PDB entry 4NCG | X-ray diffraction, 2.58 A resolution | chains A and B

# Chain A
Protein: Reverse transcriptase/ribonuclease H
Organism: Human immunodeficiency virus 1
Notes: EC 2.7.7.49, 2.7.7.7, 3.1.26.13, 3.1.13.2; fragment: HIV-1 Reverse Transcriptase p66
UniProt: P04585 (POL_HV1H2); residues 1-560 here correspond to UniProt positions 588-1147 (UniProt number = residue number + 587)
Sequence (563 residues; row label = number of the first residue in the row; numbers below 1 keep their minus sign (Met-2 is residue -2)):
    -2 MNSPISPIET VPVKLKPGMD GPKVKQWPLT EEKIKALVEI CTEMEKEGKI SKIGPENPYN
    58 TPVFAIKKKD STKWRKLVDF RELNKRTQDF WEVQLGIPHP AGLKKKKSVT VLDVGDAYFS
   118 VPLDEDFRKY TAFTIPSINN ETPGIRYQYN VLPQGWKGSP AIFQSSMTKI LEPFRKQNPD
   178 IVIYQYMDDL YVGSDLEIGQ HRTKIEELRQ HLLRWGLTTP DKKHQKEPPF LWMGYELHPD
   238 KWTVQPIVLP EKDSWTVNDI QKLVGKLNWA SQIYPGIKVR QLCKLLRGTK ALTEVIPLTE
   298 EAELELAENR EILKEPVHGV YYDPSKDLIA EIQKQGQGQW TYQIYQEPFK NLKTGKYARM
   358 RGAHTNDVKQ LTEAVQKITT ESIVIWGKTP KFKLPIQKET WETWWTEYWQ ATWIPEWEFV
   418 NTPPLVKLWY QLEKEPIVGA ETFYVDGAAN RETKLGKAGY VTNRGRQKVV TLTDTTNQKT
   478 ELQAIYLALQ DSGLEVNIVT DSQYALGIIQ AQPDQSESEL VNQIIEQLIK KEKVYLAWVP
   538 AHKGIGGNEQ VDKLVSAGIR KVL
Not modelled in the structure: -2 to 0, 66-68, 557-560
Sequence notes: expression tag (-2 to 0)
Residues lining bound ligands: Doravirine (2KW; 3-chloro-5-({1-[(4-methyl-5-oxo-4,5-dihydro-1H-1,2,4-triazol-3-yl)methyl]-2-oxo-4-(trifluoromethyl)-1,2-dihydropyridin-3-yl}oxy)benzonitrile): Pro95, Leu100, Lys101, Lys102, Lys103, Val106, Val108, Val179, Tyr181, Tyr188, Val189, Gly190, Pro225, Phe227, Trp229, Leu234, His235, Pro236, Tyr318
Swiss-Prot annotation at these positions:
  - region: Phe227 to His235 (RT 'primer grip')
  - motif: Trp398 to Trp414 (Tryptophan repeat motif)
  - binding site (Mg(2+)): Asp110, Asp185, Asp186, Asp443, Glu478, Asp498, Asp549
  - site: Trp401 (Essential for RT p66/p51 heterodimerization), Trp414 (Essential for RT p66/p51 heterodimerization), Phe440, Tyr441 (Cleavage), Leu560 (Cleavage)

# Chain B
Protein: p51 RT
Organism: Human immunodeficiency virus 1
Notes: EC 2.7.7.49, 2.7.7.7, 3.1.26.13, 3.1.13.2; fragment: HIV-1 Reverse Transcriptase p51
UniProt: P04585 (POL_HV1H2); residues -2 to 440 here correspond to UniProt positions 585-1027 (UniProt number = residue number + 587)
Sequence (443 residues; numbered -2 to 440; the number before each row is that of its first residue; numbers below 1 keep their minus sign (Met-2 is residue -2)):
    -2 MNSPISPIET VPVKLKPGMD GPKVKQWPLT EEKIKALVEI CTEMEKEGKI SKIGPENPYN
    58 TPVFAIKKKD STKWRKLVDF RELNKRTQDF WEVQLGIPHP AGLKKKKSVT VLDVGDAYFS
   118 VPLDEDFRKY TAFTIPSINN ETPGIRYQYN VLPQGWKGSP AIFQSSMTKI LEPFRKQNPD
   178 IVIYQYMDDL YVGSDLEIGQ HRTKIEELRQ HLLRWGLTTP DKKHQKEPPF LWMGYELHPD
   238 KWTVQPIVLP EKDSWTVNDI QKLVGKLNWA SQIYPGIKVR QLCKLLRGTK ALTEVIPLTE
   298 EAELELAENR EILKEPVHGV YYDPSKDLIA EIQKQGQGQW TYQIYQEPFK NLKTGKYARM
   358 RGAHTNDVKQ LTEAVQKITT ESIVIWGKTP KFKLPIQKET WETWWTEYWQ ATWIPEWEFV
   418 NTPPLVKLWY QLEKEPIVGA ETF
Not modelled in the structure: -2 to 5, 66-67, 216-231, 357-361, 431-440
Sequence notes: engineered mutation Met-2 (Leu585 in P04585), Ser0 (Phe587 in P04585)
Swiss-Prot annotation at these positions:
  - region: Phe227 to His235 (RT 'primer grip')
  - motif: Trp398 to Trp414 (Tryptophan repeat motif)
  - binding site (Mg(2+)): Asp110, Asp185, Asp186
  - site: Trp401 (Essential for RT p66/p51 heterodimerization), Trp414 (Essential for RT p66/p51 heterodimerization), Phe440 (Cleavage)

# How chain A and chain B interact
Pairs across the interface (125; chain A residue first):
  Val8(A) - Pro52(B)
  Val8(A) - Glu53(B)
  Pro9(A) - Glu53(B)
  Gln85(A) - Glu53(B)  hydrogen bond (side chain-backbone)
  Asp86(A) - Lys20(B)  salt bridge
  Asp86(A) - Pro55(B)
  Phe87(A) - Pro52(B)
  Phe87(A) - Pro55(B)
  Trp88(A) - Pro52(B)  hydrogen bond (backbone-backbone)
  Trp88(A) - Asn54(B)
  Trp88(A) - Pro55(B)
  Trp88(A) - Asn57(B)
  Trp88(A) - Thr131(B)
  Trp88(A) - Arg143(B)
  Leu92(A) - Gln23(B)
  Leu92(A) - Asn137(B)
  Gly93(A) - Asn137(B)
  Ile94(A) - Asn137(B)
  Pro95(A) - Asn136(B)
  His96(A) - Asn136(B)  hydrogen bond (backbone-side chain)
  Gly99(A) - Asn136(B)
  Ala158(A) - Pro52(B)  hydrophobic
  Ile159(A) - Pro52(B)  hydrophobic
  Gln161(A) - Pro140(B)
  Ser162(A) - Pro52(B)
  Thr165(A) - Pro140(B)
  Arg172(A) - Thr139(B)
  Val179(A) - Glu138(B)
  Ile180(A) - Glu138(B)
  Tyr181(A) - Asn136(B)  hydrogen bond
  Tyr181(A) - Glu138(B)
  Gln182(A) - Glu138(B)  hydrogen bond (backbone-backbone)
  Gln182(A) - Pro140(B)
  Arg358(A) - Gln394(B)  hydrogen bond
  Arg358(A) - Glu396(B)  salt bridge
  Glu370(A) - Gln394(B)
  Gln373(A) - Thr397(B)
  Gln373(A) - Trp401(B)  hydrogen bond
  Thr376(A) - Thr400(B)
  Thr376(A) - Trp401(B)
  Thr377(A) - Thr400(B)
  Ile380(A) - Pro25(B)
  Ile380(A) - Leu26(B)
  Ile380(A) - Thr27(B)
  Val381(A) - Pro25(B)  hydrophobic
  Val381(A) - Ile135(B)
  Val381(A) - Asn136(B)  hydrogen bond (backbone-backbone)
  Ile382(A) - Ile135(B)
  Ile382(A) - Asn136(B)
  Trp383(A) - Ile135(B)
  Gly384(A) - Thr27(B)
  Gly384(A) - Glu28(B)  hydrogen bond (backbone-backbone)
  Gly384(A) - Ile135(B)
  Trp402(A) - Lys331(B)  hydrogen bond (backbone-side chain)
  Trp402(A) - Asp364(B)
  Tyr405(A) - Lys331(B)  hydrogen bond (backbone-side chain)
  Trp406(A) - Lys331(B)
  Trp406(A) - Val417(B)
  Trp406(A) - Asn418(B)
  Trp406(A) - Thr419(B)
  Gln407(A) - Lys331(B)  hydrogen bond (backbone-side chain)
  Gln407(A) - Pro392(B)
  Gln407(A) - Ile393(B)
  Gln407(A) - Gln394(B)
  Gln407(A) - Asn418(B)
  Ala408(A) - Trp337(B)  hydrophobic
  Ala408(A) - Asp364(B)
  Ala408(A) - Pro392(B)  hydrogen bond (backbone-backbone)
  Ala408(A) - Ile393(B)
  Thr409(A) - Asp364(B)  hydrogen bond (backbone-side chain)
  Trp410(A) - Asn363(B)
  Trp410(A) - Val365(B)  hydrophobic
  Trp410(A) - Trp401(B)
  Pro412(A) - Trp401(B)  hydrophobic
  Glu432(A) - Asn255(B)
  Pro433(A) - Asn255(B)
  Pro433(A) - Leu289(B)  hydrophobic
  Pro433(A) - Thr290(B)
  Ile434(A) - Thr290(B)
  Val435(A) - Thr290(B)
  Thr439(A) - Lys287(B)
  Thr439(A) - Ala288(B)
  Thr439(A) - Leu289(B)
  Tyr441(A) - Val254(B)
  Tyr441(A) - Gln258(B)  hydrogen bond
  Tyr441(A) - Thr286(B)
  Tyr441(A) - Lys287(B)  hydrogen bond (side chain-backbone)
  Tyr441(A) - Leu289(B)
  Val458(A) - Thr286(B)
  Thr459(A) - Thr286(B)  hydrogen bond (backbone-side chain)
  Asn460(A) - Thr286(B)  hydrogen bond (backbone-side chain)
  Asn460(A) - Lys287(B)
  Asn460(A) - Ala288(B)
  Asn494(A) - Leu289(B)
  Val496(A) - Leu289(B)  hydrophobic
  Gln500(A) - Pro420(B)
  Gln500(A) - Pro421(B)
  Gln500(A) - Leu422(B)
  Leu503(A) - Pro421(B)  hydrophobic
  Leu503(A) - Leu422(B)  hydrophobic
  Gly504(A) - Pro421(B)
  Gln507(A) - Pro421(B)
  Tyr532(A) - Asn255(B)  hydrogen bond
  Tyr532(A) - Lys259(B)  hydrogen bond
  Tyr532(A) - Leu289(B)  hydrophobic
  Ala534(A) - Lys259(B)
  Trp535(A) - Leu422(B)  hydrophobic
  Trp535(A) - Trp426(B)  hydrophobic
  Val536(A) - Gln258(B)
  Pro537(A) - Gly262(B)
  Pro537(A) - Asn265(B)
  Lys540(A) - Asn265(B)  hydrogen bond
  Lys540(A) - Cys280(B)
  Gly541(A) - Arg284(B)
  Ile542(A) - Val261(B)  hydrophobic
  Ile542(A) - Leu283(B)  hydrophobic
  Gly543(A) - Leu283(B)  hydrogen bond (backbone-backbone)
  Gly543(A) - Arg284(B)
  Gly543(A) - Gly285(B)
  Gly544(A) - Gly285(B)  hydrogen bond (backbone-backbone)
  Gly544(A) - Thr286(B)
  Glu546(A) - Arg284(B)  salt bridge
  Gln547(A) - Arg284(B)
  Gln547(A) - Gly285(B)
  Gln547(A) - Thr286(B)
Interface residues without a listed pair, chain A (73 interface residues in all): Gln91, Leu100, Glu169, Thr386, Thr403, Glu404
Interface residues without a listed pair, chain B (60 interface residues in all): Lys49, Tyr56, Gly333, Leu368, Tyr405, Lys424

# In short
73 residues of chain A face 60 of chain B across their interface; the contacts include 23 hydrogen bonds and 3
salt bridges. Polar contacts include Asp86(A)-Lys20(B), Arg358(A)-Glu396(B) and Glu546(A)-Arg284(B). Bound to
chain A: Doravirine.
Here chain A is Reverse transcriptase/ribonuclease H and chain B is p51 RT, both from Human immunodeficiency
virus 1. Entry 4NCG (Discovery of Doravirine, an orally bioavailable non-nucleoside reverse transcriptase
inhibitor potent against a wide range of ...) was determined by X-ray diffraction.
